PDB entry 4RR3 | X-ray diffraction, 3.10 A resolution | chains R and K of the 15 polymer chains in the assembly

Chain R:
Molecule: Capsid protein VP3
Source organism: Enterovirus A71
UniProt: F6KTB0 (F6KTB0_9ENTO); residues 1-242 here correspond to UniProt positions 324-565 (UniProt number = residue number + 323)
Chain sequence (242 residues; row label = number of the first residue in the row):
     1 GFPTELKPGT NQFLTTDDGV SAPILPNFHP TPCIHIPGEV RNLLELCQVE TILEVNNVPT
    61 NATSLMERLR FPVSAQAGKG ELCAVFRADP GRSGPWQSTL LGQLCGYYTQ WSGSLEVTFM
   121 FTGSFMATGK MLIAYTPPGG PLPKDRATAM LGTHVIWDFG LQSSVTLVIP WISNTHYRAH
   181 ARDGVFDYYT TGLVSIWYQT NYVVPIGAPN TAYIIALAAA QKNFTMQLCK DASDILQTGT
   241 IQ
Not modelled in the structure: 179-188, 241-242
Sequence notes: engineered mutation Gln227 (Lys550 in F6KTB0)

Chain K:
Molecule: Capsid protein VP0
Source organism: Enterovirus A71
UniProt: F6KTB0 (F6KTB0_9ENTO); residue numbers follow UniProt; this construct covers 1-323
Chain sequence (323 residues; row label = number of the first residue in the row):
     1 MGSQVSTQRS GSHENSNSAT EGSTINYTTI NYYKDSYAAT AGKQSLKQDP DKFANPVKDI
    61 FTEMAAPLKS PSAEACGYSD RVAQLTIGNS TITTQEAANI IVGYGEWPSY CSDSDATAVD
   121 KPTRPDVSVN RFYTLDTKLW EKSSKGWYWK FPDVLTETGV FGQNAQFHYL YRSGFCIHVQ
   181 CNASKFHQGA LLVAVLPEYV IGTVAGGTGT EDSHPPYKQT QPGADGFELQ HPYVLDAGIP
   241 ISQLTVCPHQ WINLRTNNCA TIIVPYINAL PFDSALNHCN FGLLVVPISP LDYDQGATPV
   301 IPITITLAPM CSEFAGLRQA VTQ
Not modelled in the structure: 1-79, 322-323

Chain R / chain K interface:
Residue-residue contacts - 15 pairs, chain R then chain K:
  Tyr135(R) - Leu317(K)  hydrophobic
  Pro137(R) - Leu317(K)  hydrophobic
  Pro137(R) - Arg318(K)
  Pro137(R) - Gln319(K)
  Pro138(R) - Tyr169(K)
  Pro138(R) - Gln319(K)  hydrogen bond (backbone-side chain)
  Gly140(R) - Gln319(K)
  Pro141(R) - Ala320(K)
  Thr148(R) - Arg318(K)
  Leu151(R) - Arg318(K)
  Gly152(R) - Arg318(K)
  Thr153(R) - Leu317(K)
  Pro170(R) - Asp120(K)
  Trp171(R) - Ala116(K)  hydrophobic
  Trp171(R) - Lys121(K)
Interface residues without a listed pair, chain R (12 interface residues in all): Gly139

In short:
Chain R and chain K form an interface of 12 and 8 residues respectively, with 1 hydrogen bond. Its one
hydrogen-bonded contact is Pro138(R)-Gln319(K).
Here chain R is Capsid protein VP3 and chain K is Capsid protein VP0, both from Enterovirus A71. Entry 4RR3
(Crystal structure of a recombinant EV71 virus particle) was determined by X-ray diffraction (same publication
as 4RQP and 4RS5).
